Entry 6SWD (electron microscopy, 3.20 A resolution); this record covers chains 2 and F of the 19 polymer chains in the assembly.

Chain 2:
Molecule: 16S ribosomal RNA
Organism: Pyrococcus abyssi GE5
Sequence (1044 nucleotides; row label = number of the first residue in the row; note: 453 numbers in that range are skipped by the numbering (no residue carries them; nothing is unmodelled there)):
    13 AUUCXGGUUGAUCCUGCCGGAGGCCACUGCUAUGGGGGUCXGACUAAGCC
    63 AUGCGAGUCAAGGGGGCGUCCCUUCUGGGACGCCACCGGCGGACGGCUCA
   113 GUAACACGUCGGUAACCUACCCUCGGGAGGGGGAUAACCCCGGGAAACUG
   163 GGGCUAAUCCCCCAUAGGCCUGGGGUACUGGAAGGUCCCCAGGCCGAAAG
   213 GGAGCCGUAAGGCUCCGCCCGAGGAUGGGCCGGCGGCXGAUUAGGUAGUU
   263 GGUGGGGUAACGGCCCACCAAGCXGAAGAUCGGUACGGGCXGUGAGAGCG
   313 GGAGCCXGGAGAUGGACACUGAGACACGGGUCCAGGCCCUACGGGGCGCA
   363 GCAGGCGCGAXACCUCXGCAAUGCGGGAAACXGCGACGGGGGGACCCCCA
   413 GUGCCGUGCCUCUGGCACGGCUUUUCCGGAGUGUAAAAAGCUCCGGGAAU
   463 AAGGGCUGGGCAAGGCXGGUGGCAGCCGCCGCGGUAAUACCGGCGGCCXG
   513 AGUGGUGGCCACUAUUAUUGGGCCUAAAGCGGCXGUAGCCGGGCCCGUAA
   563 GUCCCUGGCGAAAUCCCACGGCUCAACXGUGGGGCUCGCUGGGGAUACUG
   613 CGGGCCUUGGGACXGGGAGAGGCXGGGGGUACCCCXGGGGUAGGGGUGAA
   663 AUCCUAUAAUCCCGGGGGGACCGCCAGUGGCGAAGGCGCCXGGCUGGAAC
   713 GGGUCXGACGGUGAGGGCXGAAGGCCAGGGGAGCGAACXGGAUUAGAUAC
   763 CCGGGUAGUCCUGGCUGUAAAGGAUGCGGGCUAGGUGUCGGGCGAGCUUC
   813 GAGCUCGCCCGGUGCXGUAGGGAAGCXGUUAAGCCXGCXGCCUGGGGAGU
   863 ACGGCXGCAAGGCUGAAACUUAAAGGAAUUGGCGGGGGAG
  1356 CCUGCUCCUUGCACACACCGCCXGUCACUCCACCCGAGCGGGGCCUAGGU
  1406 GAGGCCCGAUCUCCUUCGGGAGGUCGGGUCGAGCCUAGGCUCCGUGAGGG
  1456 GGGAGAAGUCGUAACAAGGUAGCXGUAGGGGAACCUACGGCUCGAUCACC
  1506 UCCU
Modified / non-standard residues: 4AC (N(4)-acetylcytidine-5'-monophosphate) at position 17, 4AC (N(4)-acetylcytidine-5'-monophosphate) at position 53, LHH ([(2R,3R,4R,5R)-5-(4-acetamido-2-oxidanylidene-pyrimidin-1-yl)-4-methoxy-3-oxidanyl-oxolan-2-yl]methyl dihydrogen phosphate) at position 250, 4AC (N(4)-acetylcytidine-5'-monophosphate) at position 286, 4AC (N(4)-acetylcytidine-5'-monophosphate) at position 303, 4AC (N(4)-acetylcytidine-5'-monophosphate) at position 319, A2M (2'-O-methyladenosine 5'-(dihydrogen phosphate)) at position 373, 4AC (N(4)-acetylcytidine-5'-monophosphate) at position 379, 4AC (N(4)-acetylcytidine-5'-monophosphate) at position 394, 4AC (N(4)-acetylcytidine-5'-monophosphate) at position 479, 4AC (N(4)-acetylcytidine-5'-monophosphate) at position 511, 4AC (N(4)-acetylcytidine-5'-monophosphate) at position 546, 4AC (N(4)-acetylcytidine-5'-monophosphate) at position 590, 4AC (N(4)-acetylcytidine-5'-monophosphate) at position 626, 4AC (N(4)-acetylcytidine-5'-monophosphate) at position 636, 4AC (N(4)-acetylcytidine-5'-monophosphate) at position 648, 4AC (N(4)-acetylcytidine-5'-monophosphate) at position 703, 4AC (N(4)-acetylcytidine-5'-monophosphate) at position 718, 4AC (N(4)-acetylcytidine-5'-monophosphate) at position 731, 4AC (N(4)-acetylcytidine-5'-monophosphate) at position 751, 4AC (N(4)-acetylcytidine-5'-monophosphate) at position 828, 4AC (N(4)-acetylcytidine-5'-monophosphate) at position 839, 4AC (N(4)-acetylcytidine-5'-monophosphate) at position 848, 4AC (N(4)-acetylcytidine-5'-monophosphate) at position 851, 4AC (N(4)-acetylcytidine-5'-monophosphate) at position 868, OMC (o2'-methylycytidine-5'-monophosphate) at position 1376, 5HM (5-(hydroxymethyl)cytidine 5'-(dihydrogen phosphate)) at position 1378, UR3 (3-methyluridine-5'-monophoshate) at position 1467, 6MZ (N6-methyladenosine-5'-monophosphate) at position 1469, 4AC (N(4)-acetylcytidine-5'-monophosphate) at position 1479, MA6 (6N-dimethyladenosine-5'-monophoshate) at position 1487, MA6 (6N-dimethyladenosine-5'-monophoshate) at position 1488
Metal / ion sites: Mg2+ site 1 near G28 (its only coordinating residue here); Mg2+ site 2 near C39 (its only coordinating residue here); Mg2+ site 3 near C106 (its only coordinating residue here); Mg2+ site 4: A112, G113, C298; Mg2+ site 5 near A148 (its only coordinating residue here); Mg2+ site 6: A474, A475; Mg2+ site 7: A539, A540; Mg2+ site 8: G554, G555; Mg2+ site 9 near A574 (its only coordinating residue here); Mg2+ site 10: C584, C586; Mg2+ site 11 near A587 (its only coordinating residue here); Mg2+ site 12 near G591 (its only coordinating residue here); 4 more Mg2+ sites not listed

Chain F:
Protein: 30S ribosomal protein S5
Organism: Pyrococcus abyssi (strain GE5 / Orsay)
UniProtKB: Q9V1V5 (RS5_PYRAB); residues 1-236 here = UniProt positions 1-236
Amino-acid sequence (236 residues; numbered 1 to 236; the number before each row is that of its first residue):
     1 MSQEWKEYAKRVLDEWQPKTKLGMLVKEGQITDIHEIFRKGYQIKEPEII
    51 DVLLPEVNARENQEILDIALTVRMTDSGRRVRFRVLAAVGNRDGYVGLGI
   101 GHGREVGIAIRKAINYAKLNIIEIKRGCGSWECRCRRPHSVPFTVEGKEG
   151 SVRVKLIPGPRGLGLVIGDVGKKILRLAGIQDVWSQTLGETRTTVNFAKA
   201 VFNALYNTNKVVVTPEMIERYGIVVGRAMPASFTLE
Unresolved in the structure: 1, 231-236
Metal / ion sites: Zn2+: Cys128, Cys133, Cys135, His139

Chain 2 / chain F interface:
Pairs across the interface (45):
  A13(2) - Val166(F)  base contact
  A13(2) - Lys172(F)  hydrogen bond to the base
  U14(2) - Trp184(F)  stacking on the base
  U14(2) - Ser185(F)  hydrogen bond to the sugar
  U14(2) - Gln186(F)  base contact
  U15(2) - Val166(F)  sugar contact
  U15(2) - Gly168(F)  phosphate contact
  U15(2) - Ser185(F)  sugar contact
  C16(2) - Gly168(F)  hydrogen bond to the phosphate
  C16(2) - Asp169(F)  hydrogen bond to the sugar
  C16(2) - Thr187(F)  phosphate contact
  C16(2) - Thr191(F)  sugar contact
  C16(2) - Phe197(F)  phosphate contact
  4AC_17(2) - Thr191(F)  phosphate contact
  4AC_17(2) - Arg192(F)  phosphate contact
  G18(2) - Arg192(F)  hydrogen bond to the base
  G19(2) - Arg192(F)  hydrogen bond to the base
  G22(2) - Val72(F)  hydrogen bond to the base
  G22(2) - Arg73(F)  base contact
  G22(2) - Met74(F)  base contact
  G22(2) - Arg79(F)  hydrogen bond to the sugar
  A23(2) - Thr71(F)  sugar contact
  A23(2) - Val72(F)  sugar contact
  U24(2) - Thr71(F)  phosphate contact
  C25(2) - Arg84(F)  salt bridge to the phosphate
  C25(2) - Asn196(F)  phosphate contact
  C26(2) - Ser151(F)  hydrogen bond to the phosphate
  C26(2) - Thr193(F)  phosphate contact
  C26(2) - Asn196(F)  hydrogen bond to the phosphate
  U27(2) - Ser151(F)  phosphate contact
  U27(2) - Glu190(F)  phosphate contact
  G28(2) - Arg192(F)  base contact
  G833(2) - Lys148(F)  salt bridge to the phosphate
  G834(2) - Lys148(F)  salt bridge to the phosphate
  G834(2) - Arg153(F)  salt bridge to the phosphate
  A835(2) - Gly150(F)  sugar contact
  A835(2) - Ser151(F)  sugar contact
  A835(2) - Arg153(F)  salt bridge to the phosphate
  U892(2) - Met74(F)  hydrogen bond to the sugar
  G893(2) - Met74(F)  sugar contact
  G893(2) - Thr75(F)  sugar contact
  G893(2) - Asp76(F)  phosphate contact
  G894(2) - Asp76(F)  phosphate contact
  C1371(2) - Arg79(F)  salt bridge to the phosphate
  A1372(2) - Thr75(F)  base contact
Also at the interface, not in a pair above, chain 2 (25 interface residues in all): A307, A526, A1370
Also at the interface, not in a pair above, chain F (31 interface residues in all): Val152, Ile157, Leu163, Ile167, Leu188

Summary:
25 residues of chain 2 and 31 residues of chain F are in contact; the contacts include 11 hydrogen bonds, 6
salt bridges and 1 aromatic stacking contact. Polar contacts include A13(2)-Lys172(F), G18(2)-Arg192(F) and
G19(2)-Arg192(F). A112(2), G113(2) and C298(2) form the Mg2+ site 4.
Here chain 2 is 16S ribosomal RNA (Pyrococcus abyssi GE5) and chain F is 30S ribosomal protein S5 (Pyrococcus
abyssi (strain GE5 / Orsay)). Entry 6SWD (IC2 body model of cryo-EM structure of a full archaeal ribosomal
translation initiation complex devoid of ...) was determined by electron microscopy.
